Entry 8BPX (electron microscopy, 2.09 A resolution); this record covers chains J and K of the 67 polymer chains in the assembly.

# Chain J
Molecule: NADH-ubiquinone oxidoreductase chain 6
Source organism: Arabidopsis thaliana
Notes: EC 7.1.1.2
UniProt: P60497 (NU6M_ARATH); numbering as in UniProt (aligned over 1-205)
Sequence (205 residues; row label = number of the first residue in the row):
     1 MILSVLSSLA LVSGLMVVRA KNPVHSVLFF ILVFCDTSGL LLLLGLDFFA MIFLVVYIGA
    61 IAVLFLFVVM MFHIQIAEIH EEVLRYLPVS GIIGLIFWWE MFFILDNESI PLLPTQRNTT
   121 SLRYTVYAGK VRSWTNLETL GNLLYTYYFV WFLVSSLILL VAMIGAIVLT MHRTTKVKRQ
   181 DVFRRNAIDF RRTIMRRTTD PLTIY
Disordered / not traced: 175-205
Differences from the reference sequence: conflict Ser-155 (Pro in P60497)
Small-molecule neighbours:
  - phosphatidylglycerol (PGT; (1S)-2-{[{[(2R)-2,3-dihydroxypropyl]oxy}(hydroxy)phosphoryl]oxy}-1-[(palmitoyloxy)methyl]ethyl stearate): Thr-146, Phe-149, Val-150, Leu-153, Val-154, Leu-157
  - Q7G (2-{[(4-O-alpha-D-glucopyranosyl-alpha-D-glucopyranosyl)oxy]methyl}-4-{[(3beta,9beta,14beta,17beta,25R)-spirost-5-en-3-yl]oxy}butyl 4-O-alpha-D-glucopyranosyl-alpha-D-glucopyranoside): Ile-2, Cys-35, Ser-38, Gly-39, Leu-42, Leu-43, Leu-54

# Chain K
Molecule: NADH-ubiquinone oxidoreductase chain 4L
Source organism: Arabidopsis thaliana
Notes: EC 7.1.1.2
UniProt: Q04614 (NU4LM_ARATH); numbering as in UniProt (aligned over 1-100)
Sequence (100 residues; numbered 1 to 100; the number before each row is that of its first residue):
     1 MDLIKYFTFS MIIFILGIWG ILLNRRNILI MLMSIELMLL AVNLNFLVFS VSLDDMMGQV
    61 FALLVLTVAA AESAIGLAIF VITFRVRGTI AVEFINSIQG
Differences from the reference sequence: conflict Leu-44 (Ser in Q04614)
Modified residues: Met-1 (N-formylmethionine; FME)

# Chain J / chain K interface
Residue-residue contacts (106):
  Met-1(J) / Lys-5(K)
  Leu-3(J) / Asp-2(K)
  Leu-3(J) / Lys-5(K)
  Leu-3(J) / Tyr-6(K)  hydrophobic
  Ser-4(J) / Lys-5(K)  hydrogen bond
  Leu-6(J) / Phe-9(K)
  Ser-7(J) / Phe-9(K)
  Ala-10(J) / Phe-9(K)  hydrophobic
  Leu-11(J) / Ile-12(K)  hydrophobic
  Leu-11(J) / Leu-16(K)
  Gly-14(J) / Leu-16(K)
  Leu-15(J) / Leu-16(K)  hydrophobic
  Val-17(J) / Ile-30(K)
  Val-18(J) / Leu-16(K)
  Val-18(J) / Gly-20(K)
  Val-18(J) / Asn-24(K)  hydrogen bond (backbone-side chain)
  Val-18(J) / Ile-30(K)  hydrophobic
  Arg-19(J) / Leu-23(K)
  Ser-26(J) / Ile-30(K)
  Val-27(J) / Met-33(K)  hydrophobic
  Phe-30(J) / Met-33(K)
  Phe-30(J) / Glu-36(K)
  Phe-30(J) / Leu-37(K)  hydrophobic
  Phe-34(J) / Leu-40(K)  hydrophobic
  Asp-36(J) / Phe-9(K)
  Thr-37(J) / Leu-40(K)
  Thr-37(J) / Leu-44(K)
  Leu-40(J) / Tyr-6(K)  hydrophobic
  Leu-40(J) / Phe-9(K)  hydrophobic
  Leu-41(J) / Leu-44(K)  hydrophobic
  Leu-41(J) / Leu-47(K)  hydrophobic
  Leu-43(J) / Tyr-6(K)
  Leu-44(J) / Tyr-6(K)  hydrophobic
  Leu-44(J) / Val-48(K)  hydrophobic
  Leu-46(J) / Leu-47(K)  hydrophobic
  Leu-46(J) / Gln-59(K)
  Phe-49(J) / Leu-47(K)  hydrophobic
  Phe-49(J) / Gln-59(K)
  Phe-49(J) / Ala-62(K)  hydrophobic
  Phe-49(J) / Leu-63(K)
  Ile-52(J) / Leu-66(K)  hydrophobic
  Phe-53(J) / Leu-40(K)  hydrophobic
  Phe-53(J) / Asn-43(K)
  Val-56(J) / Leu-66(K)  hydrophobic
  Tyr-57(J) / Leu-40(K)  hydrophobic
  Tyr-57(J) / Asn-43(K)  hydrogen bond
  Tyr-57(J) / Leu-66(K)
  Ile-61(J) / Ala-70(K)  hydrophobic
  Leu-64(J) / Ala-74(K)  hydrophobic
  Leu-64(J) / Leu-77(K)  hydrophobic
  Phe-65(J) / Leu-32(K)  hydrophobic
  Phe-65(J) / Glu-36(K)
  Phe-65(J) / Ser-73(K)
  Phe-65(J) / Leu-77(K)  hydrophobic
  Phe-72(J) / Leu-29(K)  hydrophobic
  Phe-72(J) / Phe-84(K)
  Ile-74(J) / Leu-29(K)  hydrophobic
  Ala-77(J) / Arg-26(K)  hydrogen bond (backbone-side chain)
  Glu-78(J) / Arg-26(K)  hydrogen bond (backbone-side chain)
  Glu-78(J) / Thr-89(K)  hydrogen bond
  Glu-78(J) / Ala-91(K)
  Ile-79(J) / Arg-26(K)
  Ile-79(J) / Asn-27(K)
  His-80(J) / Arg-26(K)  hydrogen bond (backbone-side chain)
  Glu-81(J) / Arg-25(K)
  Val-83(J) / Leu-23(K)
  Arg-85(J) / Arg-25(K)
  Tyr-86(J) / Leu-23(K)  hydrophobic
  Tyr-86(J) / Arg-25(K)  hydrogen bond
  Ser-90(J) / Trp-19(K)  hydrogen bond (backbone-side chain)
  Gly-94(J) / Trp-19(K)
  Phe-97(J) / Ile-15(K)  hydrophobic
  Met-101(J) / Phe-7(K)
  Met-101(J) / Met-11(K)  hydrophobic
  Phe-102(J) / Thr-8(K)
  Phe-102(J) / Met-11(K)  hydrophobic
  Phe-102(J) / Ile-12(K)  hydrophobic
  Phe-102(J) / Ile-15(K)  hydrophobic
  Ile-104(J) / Phe-7(K)  hydrophobic
  Leu-105(J) / Phe-7(K)  hydrophobic
  Ser-109(J) / Leu-3(K)
  Ser-109(J) / Ile-4(K)
  Pro-111(J) / Met-1(K)
  Pro-111(J) / Ile-4(K)
  Leu-112(J) / Met-1(K)
  Asn-136(J) / Gln-59(K)  hydrogen bond
  Thr-139(J) / Met-56(K)
  Leu-140(J) / Met-56(K)
  Leu-140(J) / Val-60(K)  hydrophobic
  Leu-140(J) / Leu-63(K)  hydrophobic
  Leu-143(J) / Met-56(K)  hydrophobic
  Leu-144(J) / Val-60(K)  hydrophobic
  Leu-144(J) / Leu-63(K)  hydrophobic
  Tyr-148(J) / Met-57(K)
  Trp-151(J) / Met-57(K)  hydrophobic
  Trp-151(J) / Leu-64(K)  hydrophobic
  Ser-155(J) / Thr-67(K)
  Ile-158(J) / Val-68(K)  hydrophobic
  Ile-158(J) / Ala-71(K)  hydrophobic
  Leu-159(J) / Thr-67(K)
  Ala-162(J) / Ala-71(K)  hydrophobic
  Ala-162(J) / Ile-75(K)
  Gly-165(J) / Ile-75(K)
  Leu-169(J) / Ile-82(K)
  Thr-170(J) / Ala-78(K)
  His-172(J) / Arg-85(K)  hydrogen bond
Interface residues without a listed pair, chain J (77 interface residues in all): Pro-23, Val-33, Phe-48, Val-68, Val-69, Val-89, Ile-93, Asp-106, Phe-152, Val-161, Ala-166
Interface residues without a listed pair, chain K (62 interface residues in all): Ile-13, Leu-22, Ser-34, Phe-49, Val-51, Ala-69, Phe-80, Val-81, Ile-90

# In short
77 residues of chain J face 62 of chain K across their interface; the contacts include 11 hydrogen bonds.
Polar contacts include Ser-4(J)/Lys-5(K), Val-18(J)/Asn-24(K) and Tyr-57(J)/Asn-43(K). Bound to chain J:
phosphatidylglycerol and compound Q7G.
Here chain J is NADH-ubiquinone oxidoreductase chain 6 and chain K is NADH-ubiquinone oxidoreductase chain 4L,
both from Arabidopsis thaliana. Entry 8BPX (Cryo-EM structure of the Arabidopsis thaliana I+III2 supercomplex
(Complete composition)) was determined by electron microscopy together with 8BED, 8BEE, 8BEF, 8BEH, 8BEL,
8BEP, 8BQ5 and 8BQ6 from the same study.
